Entry 8ZP7 (electron microscopy, 3.00 A resolution); this record covers chains H and M of the 12 polymer chains in the assembly.

# Chain H
Name: CRISPR system Cascade subunit CasC
Source organism: Candidatus Cloacimonetes bacterium ADurb.Bin088
UniProtKB: A0A1V6F8B5 (A0A1V6F8B5_9BACT); residue numbers follow UniProt; this construct covers 1-378
Chain sequence (378 residues; row label = number of the first residue in the row):
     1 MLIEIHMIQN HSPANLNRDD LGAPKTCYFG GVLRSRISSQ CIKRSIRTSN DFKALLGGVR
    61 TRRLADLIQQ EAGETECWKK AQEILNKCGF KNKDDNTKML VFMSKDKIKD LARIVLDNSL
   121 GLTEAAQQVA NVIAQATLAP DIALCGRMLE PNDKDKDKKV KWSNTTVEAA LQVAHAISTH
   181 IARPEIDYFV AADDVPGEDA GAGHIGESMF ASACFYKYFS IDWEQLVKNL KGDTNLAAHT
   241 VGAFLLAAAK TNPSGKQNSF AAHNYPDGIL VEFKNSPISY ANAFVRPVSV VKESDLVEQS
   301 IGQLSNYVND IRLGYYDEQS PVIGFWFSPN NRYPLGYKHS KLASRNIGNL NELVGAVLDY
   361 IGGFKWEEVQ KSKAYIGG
Not modelled in the structure: 376-378

# Chain M
Molecule: 60-nt DNA strand
Sequence (60 nucleotides; numbered 1 to 60; the number before each row is that of its first residue):
     1 CGGAGAGCTT GACATGTGTG CTAAGCGCAC CTAATTTCCT GACGGCAATC CTTACCAGCT
Not modelled in the structure: 1-19, 53-60

# Chain H / chain M interface
Residue-residue contacts - 22 pairs, chain H then chain M:
  Arg62(H) - DC38(M)  hydrogen bond to the phosphate
  Arg62(H) - DC39(M)  salt bridge to the phosphate
  Lys98(H) - DT40(M)  hydrogen bond to the phosphate
  Lys98(H) - DG41(M)  salt bridge to the phosphate
  Met99(H) - DG41(M)  base contact
  Met148(H) - DG41(M)  hydrogen bond to the base
  Met148(H) - DA42(M)  base contact
  Glu150(H) - DG41(M)  sugar contact
  Glu150(H) - DA42(M)  base contact
  Pro151(H) - DA42(M)  sugar contact
  Asn152(H) - DG41(M)  phosphate contact
  Asn152(H) - DA42(M)  phosphate contact
  Asp153(H) - DA42(M)  phosphate contact
  Phe189(H) - DA34(M)  base contact
  Asp199(H) - DC31(M)  phosphate contact
  Asp199(H) - DT32(M)  sugar contact
  Gly201(H) - DC31(M)  base contact
  Ala202(H) - DT32(M)  base contact
  His204(H) - DA33(M)  phosphate contact
  His204(H) - DA34(M)  hydrogen bond to the base
  Ile205(H) - DT32(M)  base contact
  Ile205(H) - DA33(M)  sugar contact
Interface residues without a listed pair, chain H (16 interface residues in all): Lys154, Ala200
Interface residues without a listed pair, chain M (10 interface residues in all): DC43

# In short
Chain H and chain M form an interface of 16 and 10 residues respectively, with 4 hydrogen bonds and 2 salt
bridges. Polar pairs include Met148(H)-DG41(M), His204(H)-DA34(M) and Arg62(H)-DC38(M).
Chain H is CRISPR system Cascade subunit CasC (Candidatus Cloacimonetes bacterium ADurb.Bin088) and chain M is
a 60-nt DNA strand; the structure, Cryo-EM structure of Cas5-HNH Cascade bound with sDNA, Conf1, was
determined by electron microscopy, deposited together with 8ZM3, 8ZOL, 8ZP9 and 9JXS.
